PDB entry 6HW4 | X-ray diffraction, 2.90 A resolution | chains E and F of the 28 polymer chains in the assembly

[Chain E]
Name: Proteasome subunit alpha type-6
From: Saccharomyces cerevisiae (strain ATCC 204508 / S288c)
Notes: EC 3.4.25.1
Reference sequence: P40302 (PSA6_YEAST); residues 0-233 here correspond to UniProt positions 1-234 (UniProt number = residue number + 1)
Chain sequence (234 residues; row label = number of the first residue in the row; numbering starts at 0):
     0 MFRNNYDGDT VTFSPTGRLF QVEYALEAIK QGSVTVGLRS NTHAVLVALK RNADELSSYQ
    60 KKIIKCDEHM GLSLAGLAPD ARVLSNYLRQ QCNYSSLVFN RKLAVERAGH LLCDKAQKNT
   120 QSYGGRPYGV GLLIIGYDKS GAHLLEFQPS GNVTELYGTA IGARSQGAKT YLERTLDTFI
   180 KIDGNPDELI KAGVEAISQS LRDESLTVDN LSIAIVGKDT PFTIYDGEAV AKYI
Not modelled in the structure: 0-2
Swiss-Prot annotation at these positions:
  - modified residue: Ser13 (Phosphoserine)
  - cross-link: Lys190 (Glycyl lysine isopeptide (Lys-Gly) (interchain with G-Cter in ubiquitin))

[Chain F]
Name: Probable proteasome subunit alpha type-7
From: Saccharomyces cerevisiae (strain ATCC 204508 / S288c)
Notes: EC 3.4.25.1
Reference sequence: P21242 (PSA7_YEAST); residues -3 to 284 here correspond to UniProt positions 1-288 (UniProt number = residue number + 4)
Chain sequence (288 residues; row label = number of the first residue in the row; numbers below 1 keep their minus sign (Met-3 is residue -3)):
    -3 MTSIGTGYDL SNSVFSPDGR NFQVEYAVKA VENGTTSIGI KCNDGVVFAV EKLITSKLLV
    57 PQKNVKIQVV DRHIGCVYSG LIPDGRHLVN RGREEAASFK KLYKTPIPIP AFADRLGQYV
   117 QAHTLYNSVR PFGVSTIFGG VDKNGAHLYM LEPSGSYWGY KGAATGKGRQ SAKAELEKLV
   177 DHHPEGLSAR EAVKQAAKII YLAHEDNKEK DFELEISWCS LSETNGLHKF VKGDLLQEAI
   237 DFAQKEINGD DDEDEDDSDN VMSSDDENAP VATNANATTD QEGDIHLE
Not modelled in the structure: -3 to 1, 245-284
Swiss-Prot annotation at these positions:
  - modified residue: Thr-2 (N-acetylthreonine)

[Chain E / chain F interface]
Residue-residue contacts (66; chain E residue first):
  Asn4(E) with Leu6(F)
  Tyr5(E) with Asp5(F), hydrogen bond; Leu6(F), hydrophobic
  Thr9(E) with Arg126(F)
  Val10(E) with Gln19(F); Asn123(F); Ser124(F); Val125(F); Arg126(F)
  Thr11(E) with Leu6(F); Gln19(F)
  Phe12(E) with Gln19(F), hydrogen bond (backbone-side chain); Tyr22(F); Ala23(F), hydrophobic; Arg126(F); Pro127(F)
  Ser13(E) with Tyr22(F)
  Pro14(E) with Tyr22(F), hydrophobic; Lys25(F)
  Thr15(E) with Lys25(F)
  Gly16(E) with Tyr22(F); Lys25(F); Ala26(F)
  Leu18(E) with Leu77(F), hydrophobic; Arg126(F)
  Glu105(E) with Lys59(F)
  His109(E) with Arg82(F)
  Cys112(E) with Arg82(F)
  Asp113(E) with Arg82(F), salt bridge; Asn86(F)
  Gln116(E) with Pro79(F); Asp80(F); His83(F), hydrogen bond; Arg126(F)
  Thr119(E) with Arg126(F), hydrogen bond (backbone-side chain)
  Gln120(E) with His119(F); Val125(F); Arg126(F), hydrogen bond (backbone-backbone); Pro127(F); Phe128(F)
  Ser121(E) with Ser124(F)
  Tyr122(E) with Ser124(F), hydrogen bond (backbone-backbone)
  Ser149(E) with Pro79(F)
  Gly150(E) with Pro79(F)
  Asn151(E) with Ile78(F); Pro79(F)
  Thr153(E) with Leu55(F); Asn60(F)
  Glu154(E) with Leu55(F); Val56(F); Lys59(F); Asn60(F), hydrogen bond (backbone-side chain)
  Leu155(E) with Leu54(F); Leu55(F), hydrophobic; Val56(F)
  Tyr156(E) with Lys53(F); Leu54(F), hydrogen bond (backbone-backbone); Leu55(F); Val56(F); Pro57(F)
  Gly157(E) with Leu54(F)
  Lys168(E) with Leu54(F)
  Leu171(E) with Leu54(F)
  Glu172(E) with Ser52(F), hydrogen bond; Lys53(F)
  Leu175(E) with Lys53(F)
Also at the interface, not in a pair above, chain E (38 interface residues in all): Arg38, Lys117, Ser139, His142, Val152, Phe178
Also at the interface, not in a pair above, chain F (30 interface residues in all): Gly129

[Overview]
The interface between chain E and chain F involves 38 residues on one side and 30 on the other; the contacts
include 9 hydrogen bonds and 1 salt bridge. Polar contacts include Asp113(E)-Arg82(F), Tyr5(E)-Asp5(F) and
Phe12(E)-Gln19(F).
Chain E is Proteasome subunit alpha type-6 and chain F is Probable proteasome subunit alpha type-7, both from
Saccharomyces cerevisiae (strain ATCC 204508 / S288c); the structure, Yeast 20S proteasome in complex with 16,
was determined by X-ray diffraction together with 6HTB, 6HTC, 6HTD, 6HTP, 6HTR, 6HUB and 30 further entries
from the same study.
